Entry 1RVT (X-ray diffraction, 2.50 A resolution); this record covers chains K and L of the 6 polymer chains in the assembly.

# Chain K
Protein: hemagglutinin
Organism: unidentified influenza virus
Amino-acid sequence (160 residues; numbered 501 to 660; the number before each row is that of its first residue):
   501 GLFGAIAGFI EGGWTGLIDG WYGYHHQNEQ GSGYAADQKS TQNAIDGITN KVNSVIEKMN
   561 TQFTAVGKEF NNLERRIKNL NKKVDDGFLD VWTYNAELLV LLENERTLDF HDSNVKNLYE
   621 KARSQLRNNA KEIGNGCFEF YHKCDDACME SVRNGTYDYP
Cystine bridges: Cys-644/Cys-648

# Chain L
Protein: hemagglutinin
Organism: unidentified influenza virus
Amino-acid sequence (328 residues; numbered 1 to 327 plus 2 insertion-coded residues; 1 number in that range is skipped by the numbering (no residue carries it; nothing is unmodelled there); the number before each row is that of its first residue):
     1 ATNADTLCIG YHANNSTDTV DTVLEKNVTV THSVNLLEDS HN
    44 GKLCRL
   49A G
    50 GIAPLQLGKC NIAGWLLGNP ECDLLLTVSS WSYIVETSNS DNGTCYPGDF IDYEELREQL
   110 SSVSSFEKFE IFPKTSSWPN HETT
  133A R
   134 GVTAACPYAG ASSFYRNLLW LVKKGNSYPK LSKSYVNNKG KEVLVLWGVH HPPTSTDQQS
   194 LYQNADAYVS VGSSKYDRRF TPEIAARPKV RGQAGRMNYY WTLLEPGDTI TFEATGNLVA
   254 PRYAFALNRG SGSGIITSDA PVHDCDTKCQ TPHGAINSSL PFQNIHPVTI GECPKYVKST
   314 KLRMATGLRN IPAR
Disordered / not traced: 1-4
Cystine bridges: Cys-47/Cys-278, Cys-59/Cys-71, Cys-94/Cys-139, Cys-282/Cys-306
Residues lining bound ligands: 2-acetamido-2-deoxy-alpha-D-glucopyranose (NDG): Asn-68, Pro-69, Glu-70, Asp-90, Asn-91, Cys-94, Ala-138, Cys-139, Pro-140, Arg-224

# How chain K and chain L interact
Pairs across the interface (13; chain K residue first):
  Asn-572(K) / Gln-108(L)
  Leu-573(K) / Asp-101(L)
  Leu-573(K) / Glu-104(L)
  Glu-574(K) / Glu-104(L)  hydrogen bond (backbone-side chain)
  Arg-575(K) / Glu-104(L)  hydrogen bond (backbone-side chain)
  Arg-575(K) / Glu-107(L)
  Arg-575(K) / Gln-108(L)  hydrogen bond
  Arg-575(K) / Ser-111(L)  hydrogen bond
  Arg-575(K) / Arg-262(L)
  Arg-576(K) / Glu-103(L)
  Arg-576(K) / Glu-104(L)  salt bridge
  Arg-576(K) / Glu-107(L)
  Asn-579(K) / Glu-107(L)  hydrogen bond
Other interface residues (no listed pair), chain L (8 interface residues in all): Trp-234

# In short
6 residues of chain K face 8 of chain L across their interface, with 5 hydrogen bonds and 1 salt bridge. Polar
pairs include Arg-576(K)/Glu-104(L), Glu-574(K)/Glu-104(L) and Arg-575(K)/Glu-104(L). Bound to chain L:
2-acetamido-2-deoxy-alpha-D-glucopyranose.
Chain K is hemagglutinin and chain L is hemagglutinin, both from unidentified influenza virus; the structure,
1930 H1 Hemagglutinin in complex with LSTC, was determined by X-ray diffraction together with 1RU7, 1RUY,
1RUZ, 1RV0, 1RVX and 1RVZ from the same study.
